PDB entry 7K7G | electron microscopy, 4.20 A resolution (low resolution: residue-level contacts below are approximate; hydrogen-bond / salt-bridge calls are withheld) | chains A and I of the 11 polymer chains in the assembly

Chain A:
Protein: Histone H3
From: Saccharomyces cerevisiae (strain ATCC 204508 / S288c)
UniProt: P61830 (H3_YEAST); numbering as in UniProt (aligned over 1-136)
Chain sequence (136 residues; each row starts with the number of its first residue):
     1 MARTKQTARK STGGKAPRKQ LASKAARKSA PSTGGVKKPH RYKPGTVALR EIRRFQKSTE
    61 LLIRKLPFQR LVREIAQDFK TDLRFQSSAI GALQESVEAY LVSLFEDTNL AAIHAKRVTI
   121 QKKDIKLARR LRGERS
Not modelled in the structure: 1-44, 136

Chain I:
Molecule: 147-nt DNA strand
From: Saccharomyces cerevisiae
Sequence (147 nucleotides; numbered 0 to 146; the number before each row is that of its first residue; numbering starts at 0):
     0 ATCGAGAATC CCGGTGCCGA GGCCGCTCAA TTGGTCGTAG ACAGCTCTAG CACCGCTTAA
    60 ACGCACGTAC GCGCTGTCCC CCGCGTTTTA ATATTAGTGT ATTTGATTTC CGAAAGTTAA
   120 AAAAGAAATA GTAAGAAATC ATCCGAT
Not modelled in the structure: 0-13, 137-146

How chain A and chain I interact:
Pairs across the interface (14; chain A residue first):
  Arg-64(A) with DA59(I); DA60(I)
  Arg-73(A) with DC50(I)
  Arg-84(A) with DC50(I)
  Phe-85(A) with DC50(I)
  Gln-86(A) with DG49(I)
  Ser-87(A) with DG49(I)
  Lys-116(A) with DG70(I)
  Arg-117(A) with DG70(I); DC71(I)
  Val-118(A) with DC69(I); DG70(I)
  Thr-119(A) with DG70(I)
  Gln-121(A) with DC71(I)

Overview:
11 residues of chain A and 7 residues of chain I are in contact.
Chain A is Histone H3 (Saccharomyces cerevisiae (strain ATCC 204508 / S288c)) and chain I is a 147-nt DNA
strand (Saccharomyces cerevisiae); the structure, nucleosome and Gal4 complex, was determined by electron
microscopy, deposited together with 7K78 and 7K79.
